PDB entry 1WS3 | X-ray diffraction, 3.20 A resolution | chains A and C of the 4 polymer chains in the assembly

Chain A (and C):
Protein: Uricase
Organism: Aspergillus flavus
Notes: EC 1.7.3.3; chain C of this document is another copy of the same molecule, construct and numbering; everything in this record applies to it too
UniProtKB: Q00511 (URIC_ASPFL); numbering as in UniProt (aligned over 1-301)
Amino-acid sequence (301 residues; numbered 1 to 301; the number before each row is that of its first residue):
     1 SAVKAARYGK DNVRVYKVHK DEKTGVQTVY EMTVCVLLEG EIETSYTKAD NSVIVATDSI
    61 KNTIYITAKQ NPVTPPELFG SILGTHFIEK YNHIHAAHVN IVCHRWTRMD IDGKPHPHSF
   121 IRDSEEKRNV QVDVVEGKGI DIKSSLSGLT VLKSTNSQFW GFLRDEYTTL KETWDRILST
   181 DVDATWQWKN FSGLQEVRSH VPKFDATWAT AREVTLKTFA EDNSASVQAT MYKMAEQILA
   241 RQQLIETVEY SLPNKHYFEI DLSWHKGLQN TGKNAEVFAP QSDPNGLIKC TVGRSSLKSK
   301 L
Disordered / not traced: 297-301 (chain C: 300-301)
Differences from the reference sequence: modified residue (1)
Modified / non-standard residues: Ser1 (n-acetyl-serine; SAC)
Small-molecule neighbours:
  - uracil (URA), molecule 1: Tyr8, Ile54, Ala56, Thr57
  - uracil (URA), molecule 2: Phe159, Arg176, Val227, Gln228, Asn254, Ile288

Chain A / chain C interface:
Residue-residue contacts - 120 pairs, chain A then chain C:
  Arg14(A) - Pro280(C)
  Arg14(A) - Gln281(C)
  Arg14(A) - Ser282(C)  hydrogen bond
  Val15(A) - Phe278(C)
  Tyr16(A) - Leu152(C)  hydrophobic
  Tyr16(A) - Ser154(C)
  Tyr16(A) - Ile177(C)  hydrophobic
  Tyr16(A) - Tyr257(C)  hydrophobic
  Tyr16(A) - Glu276(C)
  Tyr16(A) - Val277(C)
  Tyr16(A) - Phe278(C)  hydrogen bond (backbone-backbone)
  Tyr16(A) - Pro280(C)  hydrophobic
  Lys17(A) - Glu276(C)
  Val18(A) - Glu276(C)  hydrogen bond (backbone-backbone)
  Gln27(A) - Ser154(C)  hydrogen bond
  Gln27(A) - Thr155(C)
  Glu31(A) - Tyr257(C)  hydrogen bond
  Asn62(A) - Trp264(C)
  Tyr65(A) - Ile260(C)  hydrophobic
  Tyr65(A) - Ala279(C)
  Ile66(A) - Leu262(C)  hydrophobic
  Ile66(A) - Trp264(C)  hydrophobic
  Ile66(A) - His265(C)
  Ile66(A) - Leu268(C)  hydrophobic
  Ala68(A) - Val277(C)
  Lys69(A) - Leu262(C)
  Lys69(A) - Gln269(C)  hydrogen bond (side chain-backbone)
  Lys69(A) - Asn270(C)  hydrogen bond
  Lys69(A) - Asn274(C)  hydrogen bond (side chain-backbone)
  Lys69(A) - Glu276(C)  salt bridge
  Lys69(A) - Val277(C)
  Gln70(A) - Leu268(C)
  Trp106(A) - Thr150(C)
  Trp106(A) - Val151(C)
  Trp106(A) - Leu152(C)  hydrophobic
  Trp106(A) - Ser179(C)
  Trp106(A) - Tyr257(C)
  Met109(A) - Val151(C)  hydrophobic
  Met109(A) - Leu216(C)  hydrophobic
  Ile111(A) - Ala220(C)  hydrophobic
  Ile111(A) - Glu221(C)
  Asp112(A) - Lys217(C)  salt bridge
  His116(A) - Ala220(C)  hydrogen bond (side chain-backbone)
  His118(A) - Lys153(C)
  His118(A) - Ser154(C)  hydrogen bond (backbone-backbone)
  His118(A) - Thr155(C)
  His118(A) - Asn156(C)
  Ser119(A) - Leu152(C)
  Ser119(A) - Lys153(C)
  Ser119(A) - Ala220(C)
  Phe120(A) - Val151(C)
  Phe120(A) - Leu152(C)  hydrogen bond (backbone-backbone)
  Phe120(A) - Ser154(C)
  Ile121(A) - Leu149(C)  hydrophobic
  Ile121(A) - Thr150(C)
  Arg122(A) - Thr150(C)  hydrogen bond (backbone-backbone)
  Asp123(A) - Asp123(C)
  Asp123(A) - Ser124(C)
  Leu149(A) - Ile121(C)  hydrophobic
  Thr150(A) - Trp106(C)
  Thr150(A) - Ile121(C)
  Thr150(A) - Arg122(C)  hydrogen bond (backbone-backbone)
  Val151(A) - Trp106(C)
  Val151(A) - Met109(C)  hydrophobic
  Val151(A) - Phe120(C)
  Leu152(A) - Tyr16(C)  hydrophobic
  Leu152(A) - Trp106(C)  hydrophobic
  Leu152(A) - His118(C)
  Leu152(A) - Ser119(C)
  Leu152(A) - Phe120(C)  hydrogen bond (backbone-backbone)
  Lys153(A) - His118(C)
  Lys153(A) - Ser119(C)
  Ser154(A) - Tyr16(C)
  Ser154(A) - Gln27(C)  hydrogen bond
  Ser154(A) - His118(C)  hydrogen bond (backbone-backbone)
  Ser154(A) - Phe120(C)
  Thr155(A) - Gln27(C)
  Thr155(A) - His118(C)
  Asn156(A) - His118(C)  hydrogen bond
  Ile177(A) - Tyr16(C)
  Ser179(A) - Trp106(C)
  Leu216(A) - Met109(C)  hydrophobic
  Lys217(A) - Ile111(C)
  Lys217(A) - Asp112(C)  salt bridge
  Ala220(A) - Ile111(C)  hydrophobic
  Ala220(A) - His116(C)  hydrogen bond (backbone-side chain)
  Ala220(A) - Ser119(C)
  Glu221(A) - Ile111(C)
  Glu221(A) - Asp112(C)
  Tyr257(A) - Tyr16(C)  hydrophobic
  Tyr257(A) - Glu31(C)  hydrogen bond
  Tyr257(A) - Trp106(C)
  Ile260(A) - Tyr65(C)  hydrophobic
  Leu262(A) - Ile66(C)  hydrophobic
  Leu262(A) - Lys69(C)
  Trp264(A) - Asn62(C)
  Trp264(A) - Ile66(C)  hydrophobic
  His265(A) - Ile66(C)
  Leu268(A) - Ile66(C)  hydrophobic
  Leu268(A) - Gln70(C)
  Gln269(A) - Lys69(C)  hydrogen bond (backbone-side chain)
  Asn270(A) - Lys69(C)  hydrogen bond
  Asn274(A) - Lys69(C)  hydrogen bond (backbone-side chain)
  Ala275(A) - Val18(C)
  Glu276(A) - Tyr16(C)
  Glu276(A) - Lys17(C)
  Glu276(A) - Val18(C)  hydrogen bond (backbone-backbone)
  Glu276(A) - Lys69(C)  salt bridge
  Val277(A) - Tyr16(C)
  Val277(A) - Ala68(C)
  Val277(A) - Lys69(C)
  Phe278(A) - Val15(C)
  Phe278(A) - Tyr16(C)  hydrogen bond (backbone-backbone)
  Ala279(A) - Tyr65(C)
  Pro280(A) - Arg14(C)
  Pro280(A) - Val15(C)
  Pro280(A) - Tyr16(C)  hydrophobic
  Pro280(A) - Glu31(C)
  Gln281(A) - Arg14(C)
  Ser282(A) - Arg14(C)  hydrogen bond
Also at the interface, not in a pair above, chain A (59 interface residues in all): Lys20, Val29, Ser124, Asp175
Also at the interface, not in a pair above, chain C (61 interface residues in all): Lys20, Val29, Asp175, Arg212, Phe219, Ala275

Overview:
Chain A and chain C form an interface of 59 and 61 residues respectively; the contacts include 25 hydrogen
bonds and 4 salt bridges. Polar pairs include Lys69(A)-Glu276(C), Asp112(A)-Lys217(C) and Arg14(A)-Ser282(C).
Ligands of chain A: uracil.
Both chains are Uricase (Aspergillus flavus). Entry 1WS3 (Urate oxidase from aspergillus flavus complexed with
uracil) was determined by X-ray diffraction together with 1WRR, 1WS2, 1XT4, 1XXJ and 1XY3 from the same study.
